Entry 6I09 (X-ray diffraction, 1.48 A resolution); this record covers chain A.

== Chain A ==
Name: Endolytic peptidoglycan transglycosylase RlpA
Source organism: Pseudomonas aeruginosa
Notes: EC 4.2.2.-
Reference sequence: A0A0A8RDC6 (A0A0A8RDC6_PSEAI); residues 265-342 here = UniProt positions 265-342
Amino-acid sequence (78 residues; numbered 265 to 342; the number before each row is that of its first residue):
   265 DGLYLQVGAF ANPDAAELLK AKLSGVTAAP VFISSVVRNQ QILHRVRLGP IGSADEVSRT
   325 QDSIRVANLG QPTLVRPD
Unresolved in the structure: 265
What the authors report for this chain:
  - binding site for the ligand AMV: Gln-270, Arg-302, Arg-309
  - mutagenesis - R302A, R309A, R311A: decreased binding to compound 1

== Overview ==
From the paper: a binding site for the ligand AMV at Gln-270, Arg-302 and Arg-309; R302A, R309A and R311A
reduce binding to compound 1.
Chain A is Endolytic peptidoglycan transglycosylase RlpA (Pseudomonas aeruginosa); the structure, Crystal
structure of RlpA SPOR domain from Pseudomonas aeruginosa in complex with denuded glycan obtained by ..., was
determined by X-ray diffraction together with 6I05, 6I0A and 6I0N from the same study.
